PDB entry 6S21 | X-ray diffraction, 2.80 A resolution | chain A

[Chain A]
Protein: Endo-4-O-sulfatase
Organism: Bacteroides thetaiotaomicron (strain ATCC 29148 / DSM 2079 / NCTC 10582 / E50 / VPI-5482)
Notes: EC 3.1.6.-
UniProt: Q8A2F6 (ENDSF_BACTN); residues 17-508 here = UniProt positions 17-508
Sequence (513 residues; row label = number of the first residue in the row; numbers below 1 keep their minus sign (Met-4 is residue -4)):
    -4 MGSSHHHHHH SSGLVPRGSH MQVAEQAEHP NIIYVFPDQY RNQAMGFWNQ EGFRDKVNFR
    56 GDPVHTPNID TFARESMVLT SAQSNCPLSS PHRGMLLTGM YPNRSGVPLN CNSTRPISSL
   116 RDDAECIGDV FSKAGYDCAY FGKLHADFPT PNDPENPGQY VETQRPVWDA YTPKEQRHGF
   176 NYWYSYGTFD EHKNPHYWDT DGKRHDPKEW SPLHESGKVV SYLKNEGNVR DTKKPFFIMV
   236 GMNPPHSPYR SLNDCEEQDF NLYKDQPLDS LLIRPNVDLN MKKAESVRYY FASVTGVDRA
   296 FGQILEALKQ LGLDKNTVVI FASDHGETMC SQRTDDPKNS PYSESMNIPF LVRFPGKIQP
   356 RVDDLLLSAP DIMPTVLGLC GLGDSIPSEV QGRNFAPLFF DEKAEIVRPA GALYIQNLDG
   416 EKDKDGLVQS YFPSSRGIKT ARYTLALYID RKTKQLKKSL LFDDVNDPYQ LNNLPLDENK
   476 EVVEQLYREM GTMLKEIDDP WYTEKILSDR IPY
Unresolved in the structure: -4 to 22
Differences from the reference sequence: initiating methionine (-4); expression tag (-3 to 16)
Metal / ion sites: Ca2+: Asp33, Asp319 (together with N-acetyl-4-O-sulfo-beta-D-galactosamine)

[In short]
Asp33 and Asp319 coordinate Ca2+.
Chain A is Endo-4-O-sulfatase (Bacteroides thetaiotaomicron (strain ATCC 29148 / DSM 2079 / NCTC 10582 / E50 /
VPI-5482)); the structure, Metabolism of multiple glycosaminoglycans by bacteroides thetaiotaomicron is
orchestrated by a versatile core genetic locus (BT33494S-sulf), was determined by X-ray diffraction together
with 6S20 from the same study.
